Entry 9L4A (X-ray diffraction, 1.90 A resolution); this record covers chains A and B of the 3 polymer chains in the assembly.

# Chain A
Molecule: MHC class I antigen
Organism: Homo sapiens
UniProt: S5DHS4 (S5DHS4_HUMAN); residues 2-274 here correspond to UniProt positions 1-273 (UniProt number = residue number - 1)
Amino-acid sequence (273 residues; numbered 2 to 274; the number before each row is that of its first residue):
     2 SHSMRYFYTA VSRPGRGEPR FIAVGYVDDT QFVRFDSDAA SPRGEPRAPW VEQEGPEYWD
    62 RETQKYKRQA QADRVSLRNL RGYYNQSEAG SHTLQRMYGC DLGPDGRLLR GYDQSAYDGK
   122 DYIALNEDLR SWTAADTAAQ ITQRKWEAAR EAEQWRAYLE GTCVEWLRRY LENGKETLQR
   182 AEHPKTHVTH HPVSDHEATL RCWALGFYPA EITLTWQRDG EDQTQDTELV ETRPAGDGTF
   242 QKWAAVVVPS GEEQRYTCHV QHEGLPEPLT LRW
Disulfides: C101-C164, C203-C259

# Chain B
Molecule: Beta-2-microglobulin
Organism: Homo sapiens
UniProt: P61769 (B2MG_HUMAN); residues 1-99 here correspond to UniProt positions 21-119 (UniProt number = residue number + 20)
Amino-acid sequence (99 residues; numbered 1 to 99; the number before each row is that of its first residue):
     1 IQRTPKIQVY SRHPAENGKS NFLNCYVSGF HPSDIEVDLL KNGERIEKVE HSDLSFSGDW
    61 SFYLLYYTEF TPTEKDEYAC RVNHVTLSQP KIVKWDRDM
Unresolved in the structure: 1
Sequence notes: conflict G58 (Lys78 in P61769)
Curated features (UniProtKB/Swiss-Prot):
  - modified residue: Q2 (Pyrrolidone carboxylic acid)
  - glycosylation: I1 (N-linked (Glc) (glycation) isoleucine), K19 (N-linked (Glc) (glycation) lysine), K41 (N-linked (Glc) (glycation) lysine), K48 (N-linked (Glc) (glycation) lysine), K91 (N-linked (Glc) (glycation) lysine), K94 (N-linked (Glc) (glycation) lysine)
Disulfides: C25-C80

# Chain A / chain B interface
Contacting residue pairs (53; chain A residue first):
  F8(A) with S55(B); F56(B)
  Y9(A) with F56(B)
  T10(A) with L54(B); F56(B); F62(B)
  V12(A) with S33(B)
  I23(A) with L54(B)
  V25(A) with D53(B); L54(B); S55(B)
  Y27(A) with S55(B); Y63(B), hydrogen bond
  Q32(A) with D53(B), hydrogen bond
  R35(A) with D53(B), salt bridge
  Q96(A) with H31(B), hydrogen bond; F56(B); W60(B), hydrogen bond (side chain-backbone); F62(B)
  R97(A) with F56(B)
  M98(A) with F56(B), hydrophobic; G58(B); W60(B), hydrophobic
  Q115(A) with W60(B)
  S116(A) with W60(B)
  A117(A) with W60(B), hydrophobic
  D119(A) with H31(B)
  G120(A) with H31(B); W60(B)
  D122(A) with W60(B), hydrogen bond
  H192(A) with D98(B)
  R202(A) with D98(B); M99(B)
  W204(A) with D98(B); M99(B)
  V231(A) with Q8(B)
  E232(A) with K6(B), salt bridge; Q8(B), hydrogen bond (backbone-side chain); S28(B), hydrogen bond
  R234(A) with Q8(B), hydrogen bond; Y10(B); M99(B), hydrogen bond (side chain-backbone)
  P235(A) with Y10(B), hydrogen bond (backbone-side chain); N24(B); Y26(B)
  A236(A) with R12(B), hydrogen bond (backbone-side chain); N24(B), hydrogen bond (backbone-side chain)
  G237(A) with R12(B), hydrogen bond (backbone-side chain); L65(B)
  Q242(A) with Y10(B); S11(B), hydrogen bond (side chain-backbone); R12(B), hydrogen bond (side chain-backbone)
  W244(A) with M99(B)
Interface residues without a listed pair, chain A (33 interface residues in all): R48, T94, T233, D238
Interface residues without a listed pair, chain B (23 interface residues in all): H13, S57

# Overview
33 residues of chain A and 23 residues of chain B are in contact, with 15 hydrogen bonds and 2 salt bridges.
Polar pairs include R35(A)-D53(B), E232(A)-K6(B) and Y27(A)-Y63(B).
Chain A is MHC class I antigen and chain B is Beta-2-microglobulin, both from Homo sapiens; the structure,
Crystal structure of HLA-C*12:02-MY9, was determined by X-ray diffraction together with 9L47, 9L48 and 9L49
from the same study.
